4HMG - chains B and E of the 6 polymer chains in the assembly; structure by X-ray diffraction, 3.00 A resolution.

[Chain B]
Name: Hemagglutinin, chain HA1
From: Influenza A virus
Reference sequence: P03437 (HEMA_IAAIC); residues 1-175 here correspond to UniProt positions 346-520 (UniProt number = residue number + 345)
Sequence (175 residues; numbered 1 to 175; the number before each row is that of its first residue):
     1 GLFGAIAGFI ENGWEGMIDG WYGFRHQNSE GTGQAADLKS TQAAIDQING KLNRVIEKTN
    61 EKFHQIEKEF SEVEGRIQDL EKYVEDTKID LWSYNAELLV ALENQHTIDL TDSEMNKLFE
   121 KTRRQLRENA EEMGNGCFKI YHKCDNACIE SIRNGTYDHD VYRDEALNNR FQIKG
Disulfide bonds: C144-C148
Covalently attached groups: N-acetylglucosamine (NAG) linked to N154

[Chain E]
Name: Hemagglutinin, chain HA1
From: Influenza A virus
Reference sequence: P03437 (HEMA_IAAIC); residues 1-328 here correspond to UniProt positions 17-344 (UniProt number = residue number + 16)
Sequence (328 residues; numbered 1 to 328; the number before each row is that of its first residue):
     1 QDLPGNDNST ATLCLGHHAV PNGTLVKTIT DDQIEVTNAT ELVQSSSTGK ICNNPHRILD
    61 GIDCTLIDAL LGDPHCDVFQ NETWDLFVER SKAFSNCYPY DVPDYASLRS LVASSGTLEF
   121 ITEGFTWTGV TQNGGSNACK RGPGSGFFSR LNWLTKSGST YPVLNVTMPN NDNFDKLYIW
   181 GIHHPSTNQE QTSLYVQASG RVTVSTRRSQ QTIIPNIGSR PWVRGQSSRI SIYWTIVKPG
   241 DVLVINSNGN LIAPRGYFKM RTGKSSIMRS DAPIDTCISE CITPNGSIPN DKPFQNVNKI
   301 TYGACPKYVK QNTLKLATGM RNVPEKQT
Differences from the reference sequence: conflict Q226 (Leu242 in P03437)
Disulfide bonds: C52-C277, C64-C76, C97-C139, C281-C305
Covalently attached groups: N-acetylglucosamine (NAG) linked to N38, N81, N285; glycan linked to N165
Small-molecule neighbours: N-acetyl-alpha-neuraminic acid (SIA): Y98, G134, G135, S136, N137, W153, T155, H183, E190, L194, Q226, S228

[Interface between chain B and chain E]
Contacting residue pairs (12; chain B residue first):
  Q47(B) - T30(E)
  G50(B) - T30(E)
  K51(B) - I29(E)
  K51(B) - T30(E)
  R54(B) - K27(E)
  R54(B) - T28(E)  hydrogen bond (side chain-backbone)
  R54(B) - D31(E)
  R54(B) - D32(E)  salt bridge
  E57(B) - D32(E)
  E103(B) - I29(E)
  H106(B) - I29(E)
  H106(B) - T30(E)
Interface residues without a listed pair, chain B (8 interface residues in all): L110

[Overview]
8 residues of chain B face 6 of chain E across their interface; the contacts include 1 hydrogen bond and 1
salt bridge. Among the polar pairs are R54(B)-D32(E) and R54(B)-T28(E). Bound to chain E:
N-acetyl-alpha-neuraminic acid. N-acetylglucosamine is covalently linked to N154(B).
Here chain B is Hemagglutinin, chain HA1 and chain E is Hemagglutinin, chain HA1, both from Influenza A virus.
Entry 4HMG (Refinement of the influenza virus hemagglutinin by simulated annealing) was determined by X-ray
diffraction, deposited together with 2HMG, 3HMG and 5HMG.
